PDB entry 6SI7 | electron microscopy, 3.40 A resolution | chains A and L of the 18 polymer chains in the assembly

[Chain A]
Name: Curli production assembly/transport component CsgF
From: Escherichia coli
UniProt: P0AE98 (CSGF_ECOLI); residues 1-119 here correspond to UniProt positions 20-138 (UniProt number = residue number + 19)
Sequence (125 residues; row label = number of the first residue in the row):
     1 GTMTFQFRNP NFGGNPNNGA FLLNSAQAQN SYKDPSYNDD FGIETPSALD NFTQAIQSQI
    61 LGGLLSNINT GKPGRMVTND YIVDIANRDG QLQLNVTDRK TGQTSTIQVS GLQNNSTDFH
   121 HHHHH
Unresolved in the structure: 36-125
Construct notes: expression tag (120-125)

[Chain L]
Name: Curli production assembly/transport component CsgG
From: Escherichia coli
UniProt: P0AEA2 (CSGG_ECOLI); residues 1-262 here correspond to UniProt positions 16-277 (UniProt number = residue number + 15)
Sequence (272 residues; numbered 1 to 272; the number before each row is that of its first residue):
     1 CLTAPPKEAA RPTLMPRAQS YKDLTHLPAP TGKIFVSVYN IQDETGQFKP YPASNFSTAV
    61 PQSATAMLVT ALKDSRWFIP LERQGLQNLL NERKIIRAAQ ENGTVAINNR IPLQSLTAAN
   121 IMVEGSIIGY ESNVKSGGVG ARYFGIGADT QYQLDQIAVN LRVVNVSTGE ILSSVNTSKT
   181 ILSYEVQAGV FRFIDYQRLL EGEVGYTSNE PVMLCLMSAI ETGVIFLIND GIDRGLWDLQ
   241 NKAERQNDIL VKYRHMSVPP ESSAWSHPQF EK
Unresolved in the structure: 1-9, 103-110, 261-272
Construct notes: expression tag (263-272)

[How chain A and chain L interact]
Residue-residue contacts - 37 pairs, chain A then chain L:
  Gly1(A) - Gln153(L)  hydrogen bond (backbone-side chain)
  Gly1(A) - Asp155(L)  hydrogen bond (backbone-side chain)
  Gly1(A) - Ser183(L)
  Gly1(A) - Asn209(L)
  Thr2(A) - Lys49(L)
  Thr2(A) - Ser183(L)
  Thr2(A) - Asn209(L)  hydrogen bond (backbone-side chain)
  Met3(A) - Gln151(L)
  Met3(A) - Gln153(L)
  Met3(A) - Ser183(L)
  Met3(A) - Tyr184(L)
  Met3(A) - Glu185(L)
  Met3(A) - Thr207(L)  hydrogen bond
  Met3(A) - Asn209(L)  hydrogen bond (backbone-side chain)
  Phe5(A) - Gln187(L)
  Phe5(A) - Gly205(L)
  Phe5(A) - Thr207(L)
  Gln6(A) - Gln187(L)  hydrogen bond (backbone-side chain)
  Phe7(A) - Glu203(L)
  Arg8(A) - Glu185(L)  salt bridge
  Arg8(A) - Gln187(L)  hydrogen bond
  Arg8(A) - Glu203(L)  hydrogen bond (backbone-side chain)
  Asn9(A) - Glu201(L)  hydrogen bond
  Asn11(A) - Glu201(L)  hydrogen bond
  Leu22(A) - Phe191(L)
  Leu23(A) - Phe191(L)  hydrophobic
  Ala26(A) - Phe191(L)  hydrophobic
  Ala26(A) - Phe193(L)  hydrophobic
  Gln27(A) - Phe193(L)
  Gln29(A) - Phe144(L)
  Gln29(A) - Gly145(L)
  Asn30(A) - Phe193(L)
  Tyr32(A) - Phe193(L)
  Tyr32(A) - Ile194(L)  hydrogen bond (side chain-backbone)
  Tyr32(A) - Tyr196(L)
  Lys33(A) - Tyr196(L)
  Asp34(A) - Tyr196(L)
Also at the interface, not in a pair above, chain A (21 interface residues in all): Thr4, Phe12, Ser25
Also at the interface, not in a pair above, chain L (27 interface residues in all): Pro52, Tyr130, Asn133, Arg142, Tyr143, Asp149, Asp195, Gly202
The authors on this interface:
  - interface residues, chain A: Gly1(A)

[Overview]
The interface between chain A and chain L involves 21 residues on one side and 27 on the other; the contacts
include 11 hydrogen bonds and 1 salt bridge. Polar contacts include Arg8(A)-Glu185(L), Gly1(A)-Gln153(L) and
Gly1(A)-Asp155(L). The paper reports the interface residue Gly1(A).
Here chain A is Curli production assembly/transport component CsgF and chain L is Curli production
assembly/transport component CsgG, both from Escherichia coli. Entry 6SI7 (Structure of the curli
secretion-assembly complex CsgG:CsgF) was determined by electron microscopy.
